Entry 8W3T (X-ray diffraction, 1.98 A resolution); this record covers chain A.

== Chain A ==
Name: Genome polyprotein
From: enterovirus D68
Notes: EC 3.4.22.29, 3.6.1.15, 3.4.22.28, 2.7.7.48
UniProt: A1E4A3 (A1E4A3_HED68); residues 1-182 here correspond to UniProt positions 1549-1730 (UniProt number = residue number + 1548)
Chain sequence (190 residues; each row starts with the number of its first residue):
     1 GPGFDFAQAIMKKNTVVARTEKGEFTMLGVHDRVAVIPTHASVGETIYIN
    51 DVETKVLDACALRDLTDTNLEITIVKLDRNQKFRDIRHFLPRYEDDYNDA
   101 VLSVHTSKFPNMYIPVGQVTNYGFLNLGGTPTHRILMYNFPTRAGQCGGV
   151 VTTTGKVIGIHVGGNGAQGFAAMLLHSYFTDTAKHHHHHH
Disordered / not traced: 189-190
Covalent attachments: GC373 bound form, GC376 bound form (UED) linked to C147
Sequence notes: expression tag (183-190)
Residues lining bound ligands: GC373 bound form, GC376 bound form (UED; N~2~-[(benzyloxy)carbonyl]-N-{(2S)-1-hydroxy-3-[(3S)-2-oxopyrrolidin-3-yl]propan-2-yl}-L-leucinamide): F25, H40, E71, L125, N126, L127, G128, T142, R143, A144, H161, V162, G163, G164, N165, F170
What the authors report for this chain:
  - catalytic residues: H40, C147
  - binding site for GC373 bound form, GC376 bound form: T142, A144, H161, V162, G164, N165, G166, Q168

== Summary ==
Covalently linked GC373 bound form, GC376 bound form: at C147. The paper reports catalytic residues H40 and
C147; a binding site for GC373 bound form, GC376 bound form at T142, A144 and H161 among others.
Chain A is Genome polyprotein (enterovirus D68); the structure, Crystal Structure of Enterovirus 68 3C
Protease with GC376 at 1.98 Angstroms, was determined by X-ray diffraction together with 8W3C and 8W3M from
the same study.
